PDB entry 7Z87 | electron microscopy, 2.91 A resolution | chains B and E of the 5 polymer chains in the assembly

[Chain B]
Name: X-ray repair cross-complementing protein 6
From: Homo sapiens
Notes: EC 3.6.4.-, 4.2.99.-
UniProtKB: P12956 (XRCC6_HUMAN); residue numbers follow UniProt; this construct covers 1-609
Amino-acid sequence (609 residues; numbered 1 to 609; the number before each row is that of its first residue):
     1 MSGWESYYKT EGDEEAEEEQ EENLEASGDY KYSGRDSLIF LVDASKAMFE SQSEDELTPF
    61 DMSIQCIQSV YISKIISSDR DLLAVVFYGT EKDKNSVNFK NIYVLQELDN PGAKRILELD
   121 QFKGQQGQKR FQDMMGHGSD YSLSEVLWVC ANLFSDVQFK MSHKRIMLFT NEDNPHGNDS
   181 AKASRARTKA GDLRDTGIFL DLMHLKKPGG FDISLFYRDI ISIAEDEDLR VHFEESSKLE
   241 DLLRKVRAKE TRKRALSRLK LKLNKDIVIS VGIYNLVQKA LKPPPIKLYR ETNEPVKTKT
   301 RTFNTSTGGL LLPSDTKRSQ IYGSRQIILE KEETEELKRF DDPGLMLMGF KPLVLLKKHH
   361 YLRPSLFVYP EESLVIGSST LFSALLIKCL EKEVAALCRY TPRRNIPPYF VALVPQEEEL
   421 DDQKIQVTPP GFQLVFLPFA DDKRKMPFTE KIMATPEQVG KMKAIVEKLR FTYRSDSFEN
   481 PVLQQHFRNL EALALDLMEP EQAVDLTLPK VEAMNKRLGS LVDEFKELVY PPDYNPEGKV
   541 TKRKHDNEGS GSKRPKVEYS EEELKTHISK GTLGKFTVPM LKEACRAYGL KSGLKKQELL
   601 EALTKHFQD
Not modelled in the structure: 1-30, 223-236, 535-609
Swiss-Prot annotation at these positions:
  - region: Val578 to Glu583 (Interaction with BAX)
  - active site: Lys31 (Schiff-base intermediate with DNA)
  - modified residue: Ser2 (N-acetylserine), Ser6 (Phosphoserine), Ser27 (Phosphoserine), Lys31 (N6-acetyllysine), Ser51 (Phosphoserine), Ser306 (Phosphoserine), Lys317 (N6-acetyllysine), Lys331 (N6-acetyllysine), Lys338 (N6-acetyllysine), Thr455 (Phosphothreonine), Lys461 (N6-acetyllysine), Ser477 (Phosphoserine), Ser520 (Phosphoserine), Lys539 (N6-acetyllysine), Lys542 (N6-acetyllysine), Lys544 (N6-acetyllysine), Ser550 (Phosphoserine), Lys553 (N6-acetyllysine), Lys556 (N6-acetyllysine), Ser560 (Phosphoserine) and 1 more in UniProt
  - cross-link (Glycyl lysine isopeptide (Lys-Gly)): Lys287 (interchain with G-Cter in SUMO2), Lys317 (interchain with G-Cter in SUMO2), Lys556 (interchain with G-Cter in SUMO2)
  - mutagenesis: Lys31 (K31A: Diminishes the ability to form a Schiff base. Abolishes adduct formation; when associated with A-160 and A-164), Lys160 (K160A: Abolishes adduct formation; when associated with A-31 and A-160), Lys164 (K164A: Abolishes adduct formation; when associated with A-31 and A-164), Lys539 (K539Q: Complete loss of suppression of BAX-induced apoptosis; K539R: No effect on suppression of BAX-induced apoptosis), Lys542 (K542Q: Complete loss of suppression of BAX-induced apoptosis; K542R: No effect on suppression of BAX-induced apoptosis), Lys544 (K544R: No effect on suppression of BAX-induced apoptosis), Lys553 (K553Q: Partial loss of suppression of BAX-induced apoptosis; K553R: No effect on suppression of BAX-induced apoptosis), Lys556 (K556R: No effect on suppression of BAX-induced apoptosis), Lys570 (K570R: Loss of methylation; loss of anti-apoptotic activity; no effect on XRCC5 stabilization)

[Chain E]
Molecule: 26-nt DNA strand
Sequence (26 nucleotides; row label = number of the first residue in the row):
    18 AATGTTCCAG CGGAATCGGC AGCGGG

[Interface between chain B and chain E]
Contacting residue pairs (21):
  Lys31(B) - DT33(E)  salt bridge to the phosphate
  Tyr32(B) - DA31(E)  phosphate contact
  Tyr32(B) - DA32(E)  hydrogen bond to the phosphate
  Ser33(B) - DA32(E)  sugar contact
  Lys160(B) - DT33(E)  salt bridge to the phosphate
  Arg254(B) - DG29(E)  base contact
  Arg254(B) - DG30(E)  sugar contact
  Arg254(B) - DA31(E)  sugar contact
  Ala255(B) - DG30(E)  phosphate contact
  Ala255(B) - DA31(E)  phosphate contact
  Ser257(B) - DG30(E)  sugar contact
  Arg258(B) - DG30(E)  hydrogen bond to the phosphate
  Arg258(B) - DA31(E)  salt bridge to the phosphate
  Lys282(B) - DT23(E)  phosphate contact
  Pro285(B) - DC24(E)  phosphate contact
  Lys287(B) - DC25(E)  salt bridge to the phosphate
  Thr300(B) - DA26(E)  phosphate contact
  Arg403(B) - DC28(E)  phosphate contact
  Arg403(B) - DG29(E)  sugar contact
  Arg404(B) - DG29(E)  salt bridge to the phosphate
  Arg444(B) - DT20(E)  salt bridge to the phosphate
Other interface residues (no listed pair), chain B (16 interface residues in all): Leu256

[In short]
16 residues of chain B face 11 of chain E across their interface, with 2 hydrogen bonds and 6 salt bridges.
Polar contacts include Tyr32(B)-DA32(E), Arg258(B)-DG30(E) and Lys31(B)-DT33(E). Curated annotation (UniProt)
lists active-site residue Lys31(B) and 9 mutagenesis sites on chain B.
Chain B is X-ray repair cross-complementing protein 6 (Homo sapiens) and chain E is a 26-nt DNA strand; the
structure, DNA-PK in the active state, was determined by electron microscopy, deposited together with 7Z88.
